PDB entry 7O71 | electron microscopy, 2.40 A resolution | chains U and W of the 42 polymer chains in the assembly

Chain U:
Name: Subunit NUPM of NADH:Ubiquinone Oxidoreductase (Complex I)
From: Yarrowia lipolytica
UniProt: A0A371C2D0 (A0A371C2D0_YARLL); numbering as in UniProt (aligned over 1-172)
Sequence (172 residues; numbered 1 to 172; the number before each row is that of its first residue):
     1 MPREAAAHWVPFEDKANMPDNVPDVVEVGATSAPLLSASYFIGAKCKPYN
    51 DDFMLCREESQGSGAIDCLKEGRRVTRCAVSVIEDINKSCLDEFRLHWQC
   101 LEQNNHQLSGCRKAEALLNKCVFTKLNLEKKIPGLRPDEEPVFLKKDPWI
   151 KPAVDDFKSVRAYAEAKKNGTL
Unresolved in the structure: 1
Disulfide bonds: C46-C78, C56-C68, C90-C121, C100-C111

Chain W:
Name: Subunit NB6M of NADH:Ubiquinone Oxidoreductase (Complex I)
From: Yarrowia lipolytica
UniProt: A0A1H6PPE5 (A0A1H6PPE5_YARLL); numbering as in UniProt (aligned over 1-123)
Sequence (123 residues; each row starts with the number of its first residue):
     1 MPSVGQDLPPVGGYEPVQWRRNLPARGFRPLVYLAALCGICGYGFYRALG
    51 GIQERRELKREKLWARIYLMPLLQAEEDRQTVRRSIAQLEREKEIMKGTG
   101 FDVDKSVYNDGKFHAPALMIPPK
Unresolved in the structure: 1, 123
Small-molecule neighbours:
  - 1,2-Distearoyl-sn-glycerophosphoethanolamine (3PE): I40, Y43, R47
  - diundecyl phosphatidyl choline (PLC), molecule 1: A25, R26, G27, F28, R29, P30, Y33
  - diundecyl phosphatidyl choline (PLC), molecule 2: G42, F45, Y46, L49, G50, Q53

Chain U / chain W interface:
Pairs across the interface (73; chain U residue first):
  F12(U) with R84(W), hydrogen bond (backbone-side chain); M119(W), hydrophobic
  E13(U) with R84(W)
  D14(U) with R83(W), hydrogen bond (backbone-side chain); R84(W), salt bridge; A87(W); R91(W), salt bridge
  A16(U) with R83(W), hydrogen bond (backbone-side chain); A87(W), hydrophobic
  N17(U) with R83(W)
  M18(U) with R79(W); R83(W)
  V25(U) with R79(W)
  E27(U) with R79(W), salt bridge
  L35(U) with L69(W)
  L36(U) with A65(W), hydrophobic
  S39(U) with A65(W); Y68(W); L69(W)
  Y40(U) with E61(W), hydrogen bond (side chain-backbone); W64(W); A65(W), hydrophobic; Y68(W), hydrophobic
  G43(U) with Y68(W)
  N50(U) with Y68(W); P71(W)
  F53(U) with P71(W); A75(W), hydrophobic; D78(W)
  M54(U) with M70(W), hydrophobic
  R57(U) with Q74(W); D78(W), salt bridge
  Q61(U) with K112(W), hydrogen bond (backbone-side chain)
  G62(U) with F113(W)
  S63(U) with K112(W); F113(W), hydrogen bond (side chain-backbone)
  A65(U) with D78(W); V82(W)
  I66(U) with V82(W), hydrophobic; F113(W), hydrophobic
  L69(U) with V82(W), hydrophobic
  G72(U) with A75(W); R79(W)
  V75(U) with P71(W); L72(W), hydrophobic
  T76(U) with R79(W)
  A79(U) with L72(W), hydrophobic
  L108(U) with E61(W)
  S109(U) with L58(W)
  R112(U) with L58(W); E61(W), salt bridge
  E115(U) with E61(W)
  K130(U) with E61(W), salt bridge
  K131(U) with Y68(W)
  I132(U) with R60(W); E61(W)
  P133(U) with W64(W), hydrogen bond (backbone-side chain); Y68(W)
  L135(U) with E57(W); R60(W)
  V142(U) with E57(W); L58(W), hydrophobic; E61(W)
  F143(U) with E61(W)
  K145(U) with E54(W), salt bridge
  P148(U) with E54(W)
  W149(U) with Y46(W), hydrophobic; R47(W); G50(W); E54(W), hydrogen bond (backbone-side chain)
  I150(U) with G51(W); E54(W), hydrogen bond (backbone-side chain); R55(W)
Interface residues without a listed pair, chain U (49 interface residues in all): V10, K15, P19, V28, I42, S60, R73
Interface residues without a listed pair, chain W (33 interface residues in all): E76, T81, I86, P122

Overview:
49 residues of chain U face 33 of chain W across their interface; the contacts include 9 hydrogen bonds and 7
salt bridges. Polar contacts include D14(U)-R84(W), D14(U)-R91(W) and E27(U)-R79(W). Bound to chain W:
1,2-Distearoyl-sn-glycerophosphoethanolamine and diundecyl phosphatidyl choline.
Here chain U is Subunit NUPM of NADH:Ubiquinone Oxidoreductase (Complex I) and chain W is Subunit NB6M of
NADH:Ubiquinone Oxidoreductase (Complex I), both from Yarrowia lipolytica. Entry 7O71 (Cryo-EM structure of a
respiratory complex I) was determined by electron microscopy (same publication as 7O6Y).
